PDB entry 6RWV | X-ray diffraction, 1.64 A resolution | chain A

# Chain A
Molecule: Ferrochelatase
From: Listeria monocytogenes
Notes: EC 4.99.1.1
UniProt: A0A3T2BSC5 (A0A3T2BSC5_LISMN); residue numbers follow UniProt; this construct covers 1-309
Sequence (312 residues; row label = number of the first residue in the row):
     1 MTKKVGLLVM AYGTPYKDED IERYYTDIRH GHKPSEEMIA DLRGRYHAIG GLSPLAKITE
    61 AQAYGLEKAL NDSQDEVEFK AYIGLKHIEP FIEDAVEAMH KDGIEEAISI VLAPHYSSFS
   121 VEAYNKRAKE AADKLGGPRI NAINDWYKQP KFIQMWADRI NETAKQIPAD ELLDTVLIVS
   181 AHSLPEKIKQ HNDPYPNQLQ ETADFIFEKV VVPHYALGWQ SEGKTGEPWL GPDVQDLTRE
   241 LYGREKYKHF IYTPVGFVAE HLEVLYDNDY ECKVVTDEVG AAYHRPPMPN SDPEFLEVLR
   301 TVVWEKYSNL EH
Unresolved in the structure: 1-2
Differences from the reference sequence: expression tag (310-312)
Ion coordination: K+ site 1 near E122 (its only coordinating residue here); K+ site 2: E186, G231
From the paper describing this entry:
  - contacts within the chain: D41-R45 (hydrogen bond)
  - conformationally variable residues (side-chain flip): E263
  - catalytic residues: H182, E263 (citing earlier work)

# In short
E186 and G231 coordinate K+ site 2. The paper reports catalytic residues H182 and E263; conformational
variability at E263.
Chain A is Ferrochelatase (Listeria monocytogenes); the structure, Structure of apo-LmCpfC, was determined by
X-ray diffraction, deposited together with 6SV3.
